1T9M - chains A and B; structure by X-ray diffraction, 1.90 A resolution.

# Chain A (and B)
Molecule: probable pyridoxamine 5'-phosphate oxidase
From: Pseudomonas aeruginosa
Notes: chain B of this document is another copy of the same molecule, construct and numbering; everything in this record applies to it too
UniProtKB: O69755 (O69755_PSEAE); residue numbers follow UniProt; this construct covers 1-214
Chain sequence (214 residues; row label = number of the first residue in the row):
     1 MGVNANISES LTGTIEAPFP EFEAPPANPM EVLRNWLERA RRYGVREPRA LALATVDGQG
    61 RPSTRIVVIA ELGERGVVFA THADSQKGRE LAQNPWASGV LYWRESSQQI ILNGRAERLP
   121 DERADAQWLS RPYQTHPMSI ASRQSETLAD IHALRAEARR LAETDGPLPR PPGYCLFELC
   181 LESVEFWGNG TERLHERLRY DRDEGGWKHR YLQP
Disordered / not traced: 1-10
Ligand contacts:
  - FMN (flavin mononucleotide), molecule 1: Glu-47, Arg-65, Ile-66, Val-67, Val-68, Ala-80, Thr-81, His-82, Ser-85, Gln-86, Lys-87, Gln-144, Ser-145
  - FMN, molecule 2: Tyr-102, Gln-109, Trp-187, Arg-197
What the authors report for this chain:
  - binding site for flavin mononucleotide: Arg-65, Ile-66, Val-67, Ala-80, Gln-86, Tyr-102, Ser-145, Glu-185, Trp-187, Arg-197

# Chain A / chain B interface
Contacting residue pairs - 122 pairs, chain A then chain B:
  Leu-11(A) / Glu-47(B)
  Thr-12(A) / Arg-46(B)  hydrogen bond
  Thr-12(A) / Glu-47(B)  hydrogen bond
  Thr-14(A) / Arg-46(B)  hydrogen bond
  Phe-22(A) / Ile-151(B)  hydrophobic
  Arg-46(A) / Thr-12(B)  hydrogen bond
  Arg-46(A) / Gly-13(B)
  Arg-46(A) / Arg-104(B)  hydrogen bond (backbone-side chain)
  Arg-46(A) / Glu-105(B)
  Glu-47(A) / Leu-11(B)
  Glu-47(A) / Thr-12(B)  hydrogen bond
  Glu-47(A) / Tyr-102(B)  hydrogen bond
  Glu-47(A) / Arg-104(B)  hydrogen bond (backbone-side chain)
  Ala-50(A) / Tyr-102(B)  hydrophobic
  Ala-50(A) / Arg-104(B)
  Ala-52(A) / Ala-52(B)  hydrophobic
  Ala-52(A) / Val-100(B)  hydrophobic
  Ala-54(A) / Ala-54(B)  hydrophobic
  Ala-54(A) / Pro-62(B)
  Ala-54(A) / Thr-64(B)
  Val-56(A) / Val-56(B)  hydrophobic
  Val-56(A) / Gly-60(B)
  Val-56(A) / Pro-62(B)
  Gly-60(A) / Val-56(B)
  Gly-60(A) / Asn-94(B)
  Arg-61(A) / Trp-96(B)
  Pro-62(A) / Ala-54(B)
  Pro-62(A) / Val-56(B)  hydrophobic
  Pro-62(A) / Trp-96(B)
  Pro-62(A) / Ala-97(B)  hydrophobic
  Pro-62(A) / Ser-98(B)
  Ser-63(A) / Ser-98(B)
  Thr-64(A) / Ala-54(B)
  Thr-64(A) / Ser-98(B)  hydrogen bond
  Thr-64(A) / Gly-99(B)
  Thr-64(A) / Val-100(B)
  Thr-64(A) / Ile-111(B)
  Arg-65(A) / Gln-109(B)
  Ile-66(A) / Tyr-102(B)  hydrophobic
  Ile-66(A) / Gln-109(B)
  Gln-86(A) / Arg-199(B)
  Asn-94(A) / Gly-60(B)  hydrogen bond (side chain-backbone)
  Trp-96(A) / Arg-61(B)
  Trp-96(A) / Pro-62(B)
  Ala-97(A) / Pro-62(B)  hydrophobic
  Ser-98(A) / Pro-62(B)
  Ser-98(A) / Ser-63(B)
  Ser-98(A) / Thr-64(B)  hydrogen bond
  Gly-99(A) / Thr-64(B)
  Val-100(A) / Ala-52(B)  hydrophobic
  Val-100(A) / Thr-64(B)
  Tyr-102(A) / Glu-47(B)  hydrogen bond
  Tyr-102(A) / Ala-50(B)  hydrophobic
  Tyr-102(A) / Ile-66(B)  hydrophobic
  Tyr-102(A) / Arg-104(B)  hydrogen bond (backbone-side chain)
  Arg-104(A) / Arg-46(B)  hydrogen bond (side chain-backbone)
  Arg-104(A) / Glu-47(B)  hydrogen bond (side chain-backbone)
  Arg-104(A) / Ala-50(B)
  Arg-104(A) / Tyr-102(B)
  Arg-104(A) / Arg-104(B)
  Glu-105(A) / Arg-46(B)
  Gln-109(A) / Arg-65(B)
  Gln-109(A) / Ile-66(B)  hydrogen bond (side chain-backbone)
  Ile-111(A) / Thr-64(B)
  Ile-111(A) / Arg-65(B)
  Asn-113(A) / Pro-62(B)
  Asn-113(A) / Ser-63(B)
  Arg-131(A) / Arg-193(B)
  Thr-135(A) / Arg-193(B)
  Met-138(A) / Glu-192(B)
  Met-138(A) / Arg-193(B)
  Met-138(A) / Leu-194(B)  hydrophobic
  Ser-142(A) / Gln-213(B)
  Ser-142(A) / Pro-214(B)  hydrogen bond (side chain-backbone)
  Arg-143(A) / Gln-213(B)  hydrogen bond (backbone-side chain)
  Gln-144(A) / Gln-213(B)
  Gln-144(A) / Pro-214(B)
  Ser-145(A) / Arg-197(B)  hydrogen bond
  Ser-145(A) / Leu-212(B)
  Ser-145(A) / Gln-213(B)  hydrogen bond (backbone-backbone)
  Glu-146(A) / Leu-212(B)
  Glu-146(A) / Gln-213(B)  hydrogen bond (backbone-backbone)
  Thr-147(A) / Arg-210(B)  hydrogen bond
  Thr-147(A) / Tyr-211(B)
  Thr-147(A) / Gln-213(B)  hydrogen bond (backbone-side chain)
  Leu-148(A) / Tyr-211(B)  hydrogen bond (backbone-backbone)
  Leu-148(A) / Leu-212(B)
  Leu-148(A) / Gln-213(B)
  Ile-151(A) / Phe-22(B)  hydrophobic
  Ile-151(A) / Leu-194(B)  hydrophobic
  Leu-154(A) / Leu-194(B)  hydrophobic
  Leu-154(A) / Pro-214(B)
  Arg-155(A) / Thr-191(B)  hydrogen bond (side chain-backbone)
  Arg-155(A) / Glu-192(B)  salt bridge
  Arg-155(A) / Leu-194(B)
  Arg-159(A) / Glu-192(B)  salt bridge
  Thr-191(A) / Arg-155(B)  hydrogen bond (backbone-side chain)
  Glu-192(A) / Met-138(B)
  Glu-192(A) / Arg-155(B)  salt bridge
  Glu-192(A) / Arg-159(B)  salt bridge
  Arg-193(A) / Met-138(B)
  Leu-194(A) / Met-138(B)  hydrophobic
  Leu-194(A) / Ile-151(B)
  Leu-194(A) / Arg-155(B)
  Arg-197(A) / Ser-145(B)  hydrogen bond
  Arg-199(A) / Gln-86(B)
  Arg-210(A) / Thr-147(B)  hydrogen bond
  Tyr-211(A) / Thr-147(B)
  Tyr-211(A) / Leu-148(B)  hydrogen bond (backbone-backbone)
  Leu-212(A) / Ser-145(B)
  Leu-212(A) / Glu-146(B)
  Leu-212(A) / Leu-148(B)
  Gln-213(A) / Ser-142(B)
  Gln-213(A) / Arg-143(B)  hydrogen bond (side chain-backbone)
  Gln-213(A) / Gln-144(B)
  Gln-213(A) / Ser-145(B)  hydrogen bond (backbone-backbone)
  Gln-213(A) / Glu-146(B)  hydrogen bond (backbone-backbone)
  Gln-213(A) / Thr-147(B)  hydrogen bond (side chain-backbone)
  Gln-213(A) / Leu-148(B)
  Pro-214(A) / Ser-142(B)  hydrogen bond (backbone-side chain)
  Pro-214(A) / Gln-144(B)
  Pro-214(A) / Leu-154(B)
Also at the interface, not in a pair above, chain A (58 interface residues in all): Gly-13, Gln-134, Ala-141
Also at the interface, not in a pair above, chain B (57 interface residues in all): Thr-14, Asn-113, Gln-134, Thr-135, Ala-141

# In short
The interface between chain A and chain B involves 58 residues on one side and 57 on the other, with 34
hydrogen bonds and 4 salt bridges. Among the polar pairs are Arg-155(A)/Glu-192(B), Arg-159(A)/Glu-192(B) and
Thr-12(A)/Arg-46(B). The paper reports a binding site for flavin mononucleotide at Arg-65(A), Ile-66(A) and
Val-67(A) among others.
Chain A and chain B are both probable pyridoxamine 5'-phosphate oxidase (Pseudomonas aeruginosa); the
structure, X-ray crystal structure of phzG from pseudomonas aeruginosa, was determined by X-ray diffraction,
deposited together with 1TY9.
